PDB entry 4XGC | X-ray diffraction, 3.50 A resolution | chains B and C of the 7 polymer chains in the assembly

[Chain B]
Molecule: Origin recognition complex subunit 2
From: Drosophila melanogaster
UniProtKB: Q24168 (ORC2_DROME); residue numbers follow UniProt; this construct covers 266-618
Sequence (354 residues; each row starts with the number of its first residue):
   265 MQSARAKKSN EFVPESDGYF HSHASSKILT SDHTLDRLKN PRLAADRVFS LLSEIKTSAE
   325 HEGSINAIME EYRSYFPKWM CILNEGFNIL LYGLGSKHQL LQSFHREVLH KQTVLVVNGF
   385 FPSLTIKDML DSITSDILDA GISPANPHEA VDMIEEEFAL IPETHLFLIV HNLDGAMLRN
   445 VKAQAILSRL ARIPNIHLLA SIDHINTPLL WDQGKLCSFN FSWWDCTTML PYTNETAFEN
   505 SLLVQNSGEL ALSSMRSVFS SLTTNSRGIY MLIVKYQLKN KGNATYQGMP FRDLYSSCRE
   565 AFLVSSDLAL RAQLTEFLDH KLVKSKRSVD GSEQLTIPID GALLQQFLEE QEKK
Not modelled in the structure: 265-325, 509-513, 550-551, 593-595, 617-618
Differences from the reference sequence: initiating methionine (265)
Bound ions: K+: Ala-455, Ile-457, Ile-460

[Chain C]
Molecule: Origin recognition complex subunit 3
From: Drosophila melanogaster
UniProtKB: Q7K2L1 (Q7K2L1_DROME); residues 47-721 here = UniProt positions 47-721
Sequence (676 residues; numbered 46 to 721; the number before each row is that of its first residue):
    46 MQPFYEEYRK AWNQINDHIA DLQHRSYART LEQLVDFVVG QAERDTPDEV LPTAALLTGI
   106 NQPDHLSQFT ALTQRLHAQR AAMVCVLQSR DCATLKAAVE TLVFGLVEDN AEVEQMEDED
   166 EDEDGAERDR KRLRRSQCTM KQLKSWYTNN FDSEQKRRQL VVILPDFECF NASVLQDLIL
   226 ILSAHCGSLP FVLVLGVATA MTAVHGTLPY HVSSKIRLRV FQTQAAPTGL NEVLDKVLLS
   286 PKYAFHLSGK TFKFLTHIFL YYDFSIHGFI QGFKYCLMEH FFGGNAFALC TDYSKALGRI
   346 KQLTHEDMET IRRLPSFRPY VEQINDCKRI IAVLTDDDYL KKKLPQLLRD CLLHFLLFRC
   406 SLEFLTELVG DLPRCPLGKL RRELYVNCLN RAIISTPEYK ECLQMLSFLS KDEFVAKVNR
   466 ALERTEQFLV EEIAPLELGE ACTAVLRPKL EAIRLAVDEV VKATMATITT TSPNETRQAT
   526 DHLTPVASRQ ELKDQLLQRS KEDKMRHQLN TPTTQFGRAL QKTLQLIETQ IVQDHLRALQ
   586 DAPPIHELFV FSDIATVRRN IIGAPRAALH TALNNPHFYM QCKCCELQDQ SLLVGTLPDL
   646 SVVYKLHLEC GRMINLFDWL QAFRSVVSDS DHEEVAQEQI DPQIQARFTR AVAELQFLGY
   706 IKMSKRKTDH ATRLTW
Not modelled in the structure: 90-92, 161-177, 506-561, 624-642, 673-686
Differences from the reference sequence: initiating methionine (46)

[Interface between chain B and chain C]
Pairs across the interface (61; chain B residue first):
  Ser-328(B) / Phe-623(C)  hydrogen bond (side chain-backbone)
  Ile-332(B) / Phe-623(C)  hydrophobic
  Lys-342(B) / Glu-324(C)  salt bridge
  Cys-345(B) / Phe-327(C)  hydrophobic
  Glu-349(B) / Tyr-50(C)  hydrogen bond
  Glu-349(B) / Tyr-53(C)  hydrogen bond
  Glu-349(B) / Arg-54(C)  salt bridge
  Glu-349(B) / Lys-319(C)  salt bridge
  Glu-349(B) / Met-323(C)
  Phe-351(B) / Gln-316(C)
  Phe-351(B) / Lys-319(C)
  Phe-351(B) / Tyr-320(C)  hydrophobic
  Tyr-356(B) / Pro-610(C)  hydrophobic
  Tyr-356(B) / Ala-613(C)  hydrophobic
  Gly-357(B) / Leu-614(C)
  Leu-358(B) / Leu-614(C)  hydrophobic
  Leu-358(B) / Ala-617(C)
  Leu-358(B) / Leu-618(C)  hydrophobic
  His-412(B) / Arg-135(C)
  His-412(B) / Asp-136(C)
  Glu-413(B) / Arg-180(C)
  Asn-436(B) / Phe-702(C)
  Arg-453(B) / Arg-135(C)
  Asp-467(B) / Phe-702(C)
  Asp-467(B) / Leu-703(C)
  His-468(B) / Phe-702(C)
  His-468(B) / Leu-703(C)
  His-468(B) / Gly-704(C)
  Ile-469(B) / Arg-611(C)
  Ile-469(B) / Leu-703(C)  hydrogen bond (backbone-backbone)
  Ile-469(B) / Gly-704(C)
  Ile-469(B) / Tyr-705(C)  hydrophobic
  Gln-477(B) / Asp-308(C)  hydrogen bond
  Cys-481(B) / His-312(C)  hydrogen bond
  Asn-484(B) / Gln-316(C)  hydrogen bond
  Ser-486(B) / Tyr-320(C)  hydrogen bond
  Ser-486(B) / Asn-605(C)
  Trp-487(B) / Asn-605(C)  hydrogen bond (backbone-backbone)
  Trp-487(B) / Ile-606(C)  hydrogen bond (side chain-backbone)
  Trp-487(B) / Gly-608(C)
  Trp-488(B) / Tyr-320(C)
  Trp-488(B) / Asn-605(C)
  Asp-489(B) / Ala-613(C)
  Pro-495(B) / Glu-699(C)
  Tyr-496(B) / Glu-699(C)
  Tyr-496(B) / Phe-702(C)  hydrophobic
  Tyr-496(B) / Leu-703(C)
  Glu-499(B) / Phe-702(C)
  Thr-500(B) / Arg-695(C)  hydrogen bond (backbone-side chain)
  Thr-500(B) / Ala-698(C)
  Thr-500(B) / Glu-699(C)
  Ala-501(B) / Arg-695(C)
  Glu-503(B) / Gln-701(C)
  Glu-503(B) / Phe-702(C)
  Asn-504(B) / Gln-701(C)
  Ser-505(B) / Gln-701(C)  hydrogen bond
  Ser-505(B) / Met-708(C)
  Leu-506(B) / Met-708(C)  hydrophobic
  Leu-507(B) / Leu-661(C)  hydrophobic
  Leu-507(B) / Thr-694(C)
  His-584(B) / Lys-710(C)
Interface residues without a listed pair, chain B (41 interface residues in all): Ile-329, Ile-346, Asp-416, Gly-478, Phe-485, Met-493, Thr-497
Interface residues without a listed pair, chain C (44 interface residues in all): Pro-108, Ser-310, Arg-604, Ile-607, Leu-645, Phe-693, Val-697, Asp-714

[Summary]
41 residues of chain B and 44 residues of chain C are in contact, with 12 hydrogen bonds and 3 salt bridges.
Polar pairs include Lys-342(B)/Glu-324(C), Glu-349(B)/Arg-54(C) and Glu-349(B)/Lys-319(C). Ala-455(B),
Ile-457(B) and Ile-460(B) form the K+ site.
Here chain B is Origin recognition complex subunit 2 and chain C is Origin recognition complex subunit 3, both
from Drosophila melanogaster. Entry 4XGC (Crystal structure of the eukaryotic origin recognition complex) was
determined by X-ray diffraction.
